PDB entry 5FUU | electron microscopy, 4.19 A resolution (low resolution: residue-level contacts below are approximate; hydrogen-bond / salt-bridge calls are withheld) | chains B and D of the 10 polymer chains in the assembly

# Chain B (and D)
Name: HIV-1 envelope glycoprotein GP160
From: Human immunodeficiency virus 1
Notes: fragment: gp41, residues 503-655; chain D of this document is another copy of the same molecule, construct and numbering; everything in this record applies to it too
UniProt: Q6BC19 (Q6BC19_9HIV1); residues 512-664 here correspond to UniProt positions 503-655 (UniProt number = residue number - 9)
Amino-acid sequence (153 residues; numbered 512 to 664; the number before each row is that of its first residue):
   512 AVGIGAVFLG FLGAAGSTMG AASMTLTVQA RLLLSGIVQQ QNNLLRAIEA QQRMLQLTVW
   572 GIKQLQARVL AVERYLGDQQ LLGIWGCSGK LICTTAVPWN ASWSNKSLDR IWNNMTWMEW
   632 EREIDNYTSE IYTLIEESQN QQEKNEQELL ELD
Not modelled in the structure: 512-520 (chain D: 659-664)
Disulfides: C598-C604
Covalent attachments: glycan linked to N611, N637; N-acetylglucosamine (NAG) linked to N616, N625
Reported in the primary citation:
  - post-translational modification sites: N611, N616, N625, N637
  - conformationally variable residues (order/disorder transition): A512 to G527, I548 to L568

# How chain B and chain D interact
Pairs across the interface (15; chain B residue first):
  T538(B) - Q658(D)
  S546(B) - Q591(D)
  G547(B) - Q591(D)
  Q550(B) - Q591(D)
  R557(B) - L581(D)
  R557(B) - E584(D)
  R564(B) - K574(D)
  Q567(B) - V570(D)
  L568(B) - I573(D)
  L576(B) - V580(D)
  R579(B) - E584(D)
  V580(B) - V580(D)
  V583(B) - E584(D)
  V583(B) - L587(D)
  Y586(B) - Q591(D)
Also at the interface, not in a pair above, chain B (15 interface residues in all): L543, L587
Also at the interface, not in a pair above, chain D (14 interface residues in all): T569, L576, Q577, V583, I595

# In short
The interface between chain B and chain D involves 15 residues on one side and 14 on the other. Covalently
linked N-acetylglucosamine: at N616(B) and N625(B). The paper reports modification sites N611(B), N616(B) and
N625(B) among others; conformational variability at A512(B) and I548(B).
Both chains are HIV-1 envelope glycoprotein GP160 (Human immunodeficiency virus 1). Entry 5FUU (Ectodomain of
cleaved wild type JR-FL EnvdCT trimer in complex with PGT151 Fab) was determined by electron microscopy.
